Entry 6Q6V (X-ray diffraction, 1.22 A resolution); this record covers chain A.

Chain A:
Protein: Thioredoxin H-type
Organism: Chlamydomonas reinhardtii
UniProt: P80028 (TRXH_CHLRE); residues 0-112 here correspond to UniProt positions 1-113 (UniProt number = residue number + 1)
Amino-acid sequence (113 residues; row label = number of the first residue in the row; numbering starts at 0):
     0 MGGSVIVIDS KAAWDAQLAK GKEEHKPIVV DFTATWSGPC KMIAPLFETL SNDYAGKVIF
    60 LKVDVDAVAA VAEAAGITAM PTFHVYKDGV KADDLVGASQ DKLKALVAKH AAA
Disordered / not traced: 0
Sequence notes: engineered mutation S36 (Cys37 in P80028)
Swiss-Prot annotation at these positions:
  - active site: C39 (Nucleophile)
  - site: D30 (Deprotonates C-terminal active site Cys), G37 (Contributes to redox potential value), P38 (Contributes to redox potential value)
What the authors report for this chain:
  - contacts within the chain: S36-M79, S36-C39 (hydrogen bond)

Summary:
From UniProt: active-site residue C39. The paper reports contacts within the chain involving S36, M79 and C39.
Chain A is Thioredoxin H-type (Chlamydomonas reinhardtii); the structure, Crystal structure (trigonal form) of
C36S mutant of thioredoxin h1 from Chlamydomonas reinhardtii, was determined by X-ray diffraction together
with 6Q46, 6Q47, 6Q6T and 6Q6U from the same study.
